7RFT - chain A; structure by X-ray diffraction, 1.53 A resolution.

[Chain A]
Name: Dockerin domain-containing protein
Source organism: Ruminococcus bromii L2-63
Reference sequence: A0A2N0URA4 (A0A2N0URA4_9FIRM); residues 32-269 here = UniProt positions 32-269
Amino-acid sequence (239 residues; each row starts with the number of its first residue):
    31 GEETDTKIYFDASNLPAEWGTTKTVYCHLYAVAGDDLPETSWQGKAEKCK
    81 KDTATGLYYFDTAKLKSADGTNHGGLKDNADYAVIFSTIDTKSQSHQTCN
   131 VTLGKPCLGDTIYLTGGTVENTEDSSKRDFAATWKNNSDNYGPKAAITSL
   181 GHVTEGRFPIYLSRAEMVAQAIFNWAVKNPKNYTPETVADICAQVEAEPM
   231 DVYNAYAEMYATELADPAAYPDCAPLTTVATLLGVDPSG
Disordered / not traced: 31-33, 268-269
Construct notes: expression tag (31)
Bound ions: Zn2+ site 1: Glu-150, His-182 (shared with 1 residue of chain B); Zn2+ site 2: His-182 (shared with 2 residues of chain B)
From the paper describing this entry:
  - binding site for alpha-D-glucopyranose: Tyr-60, Trp-72, Gln-127, Asn-130, Asn-151, Thr-152, Asp-154, Lys-157
  - interface residues: Ala-237 to Thr-257
  - specificity-determining residues: Trp-205 (proposed by the authors, not directly observed)
  - mutagenesis - Y60A, W72A: abolished binding to maltotriose
  - mutagenesis - Y60A: decreased binding to maltoheptaose
  - mutagenesis - W72A: abolished binding to maltoheptaose

[Summary]
Glu-150 and His-182 coordinate Zn2+ site 1. From the paper: a binding site for alpha-D-glucopyranose at
Tyr-60, Trp-72 and Gln-127 among others; Y60A and W72A abolish binding to maltotriose.
Chain A is Dockerin domain-containing protein (Ruminococcus bromii L2-63); the structure, Domain 1 of Starch
adherence system protein 20 (Sas20) from Ruminococcus bromii with maltotriose, was determined by X-ray
diffraction together with 7RAW from the same study.
